8GPS - chain A; structure by X-ray diffraction, 1.39 A resolution.

Chain A:
Molecule: MgtE
Organism: Chryseobacterium hispalense
Amino-acid sequence (244 residues; numbered 0 to 243; the number before each row is that of its first residue; numbering starts at 0):
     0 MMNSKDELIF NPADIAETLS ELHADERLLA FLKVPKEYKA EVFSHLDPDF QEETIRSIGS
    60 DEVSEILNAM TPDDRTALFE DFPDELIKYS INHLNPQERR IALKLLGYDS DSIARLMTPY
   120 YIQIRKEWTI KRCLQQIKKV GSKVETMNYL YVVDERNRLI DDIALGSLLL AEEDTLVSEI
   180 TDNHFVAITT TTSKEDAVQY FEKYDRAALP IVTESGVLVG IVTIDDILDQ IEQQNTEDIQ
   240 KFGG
Unresolved in the structure: 0-8, 237-243
Metal / ion sites: Mg2+ site 1: D72, D225; Mg2+ site 2: D160, D181, H183; Mg2+ site 3: E201, D204

Summary:
The Mg2+ site 1 is built by D72 and D225. D160, D181 and H183 coordinate Mg2+ site 2.
Chain A is MgtE (Chryseobacterium hispalense); the structure, Cytoplasmic domain structure of the MgtE Mg2+
channel from Chryseobacterium hispalense, was determined by X-ray diffraction together with 8GPV from the same
study.
